Entry 1IZL (X-ray diffraction, 3.70 A resolution); this record covers chains J and N of the 28 polymer chains in the assembly.

# Chain J
Protein: Photosystem II: Subunit PsbA
From: Thermosynechococcus vulcanus
UniProtKB: P51765 (PSB1_SYNVU); residue numbers follow UniProt; this construct covers 1-360
Amino-acid sequence (360 residues; each row starts with the number of its first residue):
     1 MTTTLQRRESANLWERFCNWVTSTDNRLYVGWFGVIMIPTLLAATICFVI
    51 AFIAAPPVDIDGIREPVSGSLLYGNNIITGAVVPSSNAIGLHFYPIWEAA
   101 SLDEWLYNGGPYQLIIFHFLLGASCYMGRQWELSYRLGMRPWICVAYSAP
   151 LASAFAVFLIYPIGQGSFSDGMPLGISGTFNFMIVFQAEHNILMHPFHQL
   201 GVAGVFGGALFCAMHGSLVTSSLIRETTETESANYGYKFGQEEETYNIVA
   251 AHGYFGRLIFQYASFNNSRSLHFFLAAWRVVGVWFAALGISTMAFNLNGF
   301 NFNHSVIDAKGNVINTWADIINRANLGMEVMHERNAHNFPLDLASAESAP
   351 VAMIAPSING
Not modelled in the structure: 1-31, 88-91, 241-250, 345-360
Metal / ion sites: Mn2+ site 1 near Asp170 (its only coordinating residue here); Mn2+ site 2 near Ala344 (its only coordinating residue here)
Small-molecule neighbours:
  - chlorophyll a (CLA), molecule 1: Ile36, Pro39, Thr40, His92, Tyr94, Pro95, Ile96, Trp97, Leu114, His118, Leu121
  - chlorophyll a (CLA), molecule 2: Phe158, Phe182, Met183, Phe186, Gln187, Gly201, Val202, Val205, Phe206
  - chlorophyll a (CLA), molecule 3: Phe158, Gly178, Thr179, Phe182
  - chlorophyll a (CLA), molecule 4: Gln199, Val202, Ala203
  - pheophytin a (PHO): Ala209, Leu210, Phe211, Ala213, Met214
Swiss-Prot annotation at these positions:
  - binding site (chlorophyll a): His118, His198
  - binding site (pheophytin a): Tyr126, Gln130, Tyr147, Met214
  - binding site ([CaMn4O5] cluster): Asp170, Glu189, His332, Glu333, Asp342, Ala344
  - binding site (a quinone): His215, Ser264, Phe265
  - binding site (Fe cation): His215, His272
  - site: Tyr161 (Tyrosine radical intermediate), His190 (Stabilizes free radical intermediate), Ala344, Ser345 (Cleavage)
Reported in the primary citation:
  - binding site for chlorophyll a: His118

# Chain N
Protein: Photosystem II: Subunit PsbD
From: Thermosynechococcus elongatus
Amino-acid sequence (352 residues; each row starts with the number of its first residue):
     1 MTIAIGRAPAERGWFDILDDWLKRDRFVFVGWSGILLFPCAYLALGGWLT
    51 GTTFVTSWYTHGLASSYLEGCNFLTVAVSTPANSMGHSLLLLWGPEAQGD
   101 FTRWCQLGGLWTFIALHGAFGLIGFMLRQFEIARLVGVRPYNAIAFSAPI
   151 AVFVSVFLIYPLGQSSWFFAPSFGVAAIFRFLLFFQGFHNWTLNPFHMMG
   201 VAGVLGGALLCAIHGATVENTLFQDGEGASTFRAFNPTQAEETYSMVTAN
   251 RFWSQIFGIAFSNKRWLHFFMLFVPVTGLWMSAIGVVGLALNLRSYDFIS
   301 QEIRAAEDPEFETFYTKNLLLNEGIRAWMAPQDQPHENFVFPEEVLPRGN
   351 AL
Not modelled in the structure: 1-33, 81-95, 164-168, 222-243
Small-molecule neighbours:
  - chlorophyll a (CLA), molecule 1: Pro39, Trp104, Phe113, His117
  - chlorophyll a (CLA), molecule 2: Val152, Phe173, Phe184, Phe185, Gly187, Phe188, Gly200, Val201
  - chlorophyll a (CLA), molecule 3: Phe173, Ala176, Arg180
  - chlorophyll a (CLA), molecule 4: His197, Met198, Val201, Ala202
  - pheophytin a (PHO), molecule 1: Ile144, Ala145, Ala148, Pro149, Gly278, Ser282
  - pheophytin a (PHO), molecule 2: Leu205, Ala208, Leu209, Ala212, Ile213
  - PLA (2-[(3-hydroxy-2-methyl-5-phosphonooxymethyl-pyridin-4-ylmethyl)-amino]-2-methyl-succinic acid): Ile213, His214, Thr217, Phe257, Lys264
Reported in the primary citation:
  - binding site for chlorophyll a: His117, His197

# Chain J / chain N interface
Contacting residue pairs (70; chain J residue first):
  Ile63(J) - Tyr315(N)
  Ile63(J) - Thr316(N)
  Arg64(J) - Phe314(N)
  Arg64(J) - Tyr315(N)
  Pro66(J) - Glu312(N)
  Pro66(J) - Thr313(N)
  Leu133(J) - Ile256(N)
  Met139(J) - Asn220(N)
  Met139(J) - Thr221(N)
  Arg140(J) - Asn220(N)
  Arg140(J) - Thr221(N)
  Pro141(J) - Asn220(N)
  Trp142(J) - Asn220(N)
  Ile143(J) - Ala216(N)
  Ile143(J) - Thr217(N)
  Ile143(J) - Asn220(N)
  Tyr147(J) - Ala216(N)
  Phe180(J) - Leu193(N)
  Phe180(J) - Asn194(N)
  Val205(J) - Val204(N)
  Val205(J) - Ala208(N)
  Ala209(J) - Val204(N)
  Ala213(J) - Val274(N)
  Ala213(J) - Pro275(N)
  Gly216(J) - Met271(N)
  Gly216(J) - Leu272(N)
  Ser217(J) - Pro140(N)
  Ser217(J) - Met271(N)
  Ser217(J) - Pro275(N)
  Thr220(J) - His268(N)
  Thr220(J) - Met271(N)
  Ser221(J) - Val138(N)
  Ser221(J) - Pro140(N)
  Arg225(J) - His268(N)
  Gly240(J) - Leu267(N)
  Tyr262(J) - Arg128(N)
  Ala276(J) - Cys211(N)
  Val280(J) - Ala212(N)
  Asn315(J) - Gly62(N)
  Thr316(J) - Gly62(N)
  Thr316(J) - Leu63(N)
  Trp317(J) - His61(N)
  Trp317(J) - Gly62(N)
  Trp317(J) - Cys71(N)
  Ala324(J) - Met329(N)
  Ala324(J) - Ala330(N)
  Asn325(J) - Arg326(N)
  Asn325(J) - Ala330(N)
  Met328(J) - Ile325(N)
  Met328(J) - Arg326(N)
  Met328(J) - Met329(N)
  Met328(J) - Ala330(N)
  Met328(J) - Arg348(N)
  Glu329(J) - Asn322(N)
  Glu329(J) - Ile325(N)
  Glu329(J) - Arg326(N)
  Glu329(J) - Ala327(N)
  Val330(J) - Arg326(N)
  His332(J) - Leu321(N)
  His332(J) - Ile325(N)
  His332(J) - Arg348(N)
  His332(J) - Gly349(N)
  Glu333(J) - Asn350(N)
  Arg334(J) - Gly349(N)
  Arg334(J) - Asn350(N)
  Asn335(J) - Asn350(N)
  His337(J) - Asn350(N)
  His337(J) - Ala351(N)
  Asn338(J) - Asn350(N)
  Asn338(J) - Ala351(N)
Also at the interface, not in a pair above, chain J (46 interface residues in all): Cys212, Met214, Leu218, Ser222, Ala318, Asn322, Ala336, Pro340, Leu341
Also at the interface, not in a pair above, chain N (55 interface residues in all): Gly70, Phe73, Thr75, Val76, Tyr141, Ile144, Phe179, Leu182, Gly203, Gly215, Met246, Val247, Gly278, Pro347, Leu352

# Summary
46 residues of chain J and 55 residues of chain N are in contact. 2 chlorophyll a molecules and one pheophytin
a molecule are bound between chain J and chain N. Ligands of chain J: 4 copies of chlorophyll a. The paper
reports a binding site for chlorophyll a at His118(J) and His117(N) among others.
Here chain J is Photosystem II: Subunit PsbA (Thermosynechococcus vulcanus) and chain N is Photosystem II:
Subunit PsbD (Thermosynechococcus elongatus). Entry 1IZL (Crystal Structure of Photosystem II) was determined
by X-ray diffraction.
